PDB entry 6KGJ | X-ray diffraction, 1.80 A resolution | chains B and A

# Chain B (and A)
Protein: Protein N-terminal glutamine amidohydrolase
Organism: Homo sapiens
Notes: EC 3.5.1.122; chain A of this document is another copy of the same molecule, construct and numbering; everything in this record applies to it too
UniProt: Q96HA8 (NTAQ1_HUMAN); residues 2-202 here = UniProt positions 2-202
Chain sequence (202 residues; numbered 1 to 202; the number before each row is that of its first residue):
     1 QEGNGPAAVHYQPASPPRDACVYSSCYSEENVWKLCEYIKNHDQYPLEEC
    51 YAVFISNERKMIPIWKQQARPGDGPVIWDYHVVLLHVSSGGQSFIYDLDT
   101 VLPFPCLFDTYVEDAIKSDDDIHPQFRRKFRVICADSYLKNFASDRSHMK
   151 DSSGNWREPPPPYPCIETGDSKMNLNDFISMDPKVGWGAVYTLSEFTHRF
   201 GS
Differences from the reference sequence: expression tag (1); engineered mutation Ser28 (Cys in Q96HA8); variant Val32 (Ile in Q96HA8), Ser93 (Asn in Q96HA8), Ile116 (Phe in Q96HA8), Cys134 (Arg in Q96HA8)
UniProt features mapped onto this chain:
  - active site: His81, Asp97
  - natural variant: Val32 (I32V: this construct carries the variant), Ser93 (N93S: this construct carries the variant), Ile116 (F116I: this construct carries the variant), Cys134 (R134C: this construct carries the variant)
What the authors report for this chain:
  - mutagenesis - C28S: decreased catalytic activity

# Interface between chain B and chain A
Residue-residue contacts - 37 pairs, chain B then chain A:
  Cys26(B) - Gln1(A)  hydrogen bond (backbone-backbone)
  Tyr27(B) - Gln1(A)
  Ser28(B) - Gln1(A)  hydrogen bond
  Trp65(B) - Val9(A)  hydrophobic
  Trp65(B) - His10(A)
  Arg70(B) - Pro6(A)
  Ile77(B) - Gly3(A)
  Ile77(B) - Asn4(A)  hydrogen bond (backbone-backbone)
  Ile77(B) - Gly5(A)
  Ile77(B) - Val9(A)  hydrophobic
  Trp78(B) - Gln1(A)
  Trp78(B) - Glu2(A)
  Trp78(B) - Gly3(A)
  Asp79(B) - Gln1(A)
  Asp79(B) - Glu2(A)  hydrogen bond (side chain-backbone)
  Tyr80(B) - Gln1(A)  hydrogen bond (side chain-backbone)
  His81(B) - Gln1(A)  hydrogen bond
  Asp120(B) - Gln92(A)
  Asp120(B) - Leu107(A)
  Asp121(B) - His10(A)  salt bridge
  Asp121(B) - Tyr11(A)  hydrogen bond (backbone-backbone)
  Asp121(B) - Gln92(A)
  Ile122(B) - Val9(A)
  Ile122(B) - His10(A)
  Ile122(B) - Gln92(A)
  His123(B) - Ala8(A)
  His123(B) - Val9(A)  hydrogen bond (backbone-backbone)
  His123(B) - His10(A)  hydrogen bond (side chain-backbone)
  His123(B) - Tyr11(A)
  Pro124(B) - Gly90(A)
  Phe126(B) - Ala8(A)
  Phe126(B) - Val9(A)  hydrophobic
  Arg127(B) - Gly90(A)
  Arg127(B) - Gln92(A)
  His148(B) - Gln1(A)
  Met149(B) - Gln1(A)  hydrogen bond (side chain-backbone)
  Arg157(B) - Glu2(A)
Other interface residues (no listed pair), chain B (24 interface residues in all): Glu29, Met61, Pro63, Asp119
Other interface residues (no listed pair), chain A (16 interface residues in all): Ala7, Gln12, Phe94

# Summary
24 residues of chain B face 16 of chain A across their interface; the contacts include 10 hydrogen bonds and 1
salt bridge. Among the polar pairs are Asp121(B)-His10(A), Ser28(B)-Gln1(A) and Asp79(B)-Glu2(A). UniProt
lists active-site residues His81(B) and Asp97(B) on chain B. From the paper: C28S of chain B reduces catalytic
activity.
Both chains are Protein N-terminal glutamine amidohydrolase (Homo sapiens). Entry 6KGJ (M1Q-hNTAQ1 C28S) was
determined by X-ray diffraction (same publication as 6KGI and 6LHN).
